PDB entry 4KA2 | X-ray diffraction, 1.79 A resolution | chains A and R

Chain A:
Molecule: HIV-1 YU2 gp120
From: Human immunodeficiency virus 1
Chain sequence (376 residues; each row starts with the number of its first residue; note: 97 numbers in that range are skipped by the numbering (no residue carries them; nothing is unmodelled there)):
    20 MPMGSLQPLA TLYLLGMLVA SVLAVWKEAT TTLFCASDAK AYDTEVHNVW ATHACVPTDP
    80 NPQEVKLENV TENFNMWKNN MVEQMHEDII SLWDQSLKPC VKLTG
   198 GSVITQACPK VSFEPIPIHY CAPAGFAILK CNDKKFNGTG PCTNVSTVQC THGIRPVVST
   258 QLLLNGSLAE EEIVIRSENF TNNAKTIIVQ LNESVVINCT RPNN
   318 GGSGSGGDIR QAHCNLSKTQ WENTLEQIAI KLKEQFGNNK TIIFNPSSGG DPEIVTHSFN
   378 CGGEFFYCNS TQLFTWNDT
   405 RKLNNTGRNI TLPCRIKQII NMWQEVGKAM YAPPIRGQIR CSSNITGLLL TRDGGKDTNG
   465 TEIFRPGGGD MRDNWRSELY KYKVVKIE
Unresolved in the structure: 20-43, 318-323, 405-410, 460-462
Disulfide bonds: Cys54-Cys74, Cys119-Cys205, Cys218-Cys247, Cys228-Cys239, Cys296-Cys331, Cys378-Cys445, Cys385-Cys418
Covalent attachments: N-acetylglucosamine (NAG) linked to Asn234, Asn241, Asn262, Asn276, Asn289, Asn295, Asn386, Asn448

Chain R:
Molecule: M48U12
Chain sequence (28 residues; row label = number of the first residue in the row):
     1 XNLHFCQLRC KSLGLLGRCA PTFCACVX
Modified positions: MPT (beta-mercaptopropionic acid) at position 1, NH2 (amino group) at position 28; Pro21 (D-proline; DPR); Phe23 (4-[(cyclohexylmethyl)amino]-L-phenylalanine; U3X)
Disulfide bonds: Cys6-Cys24, Cys10-Cys26
Covalent attachments: covalent link MPT_1-Cys19

Interface between chain A and chain R:
Pairs across the interface (36):
  Val255(A) with Phe23(R)
  Ala281(A) with Arg18(R)
  Ser365(A) with Leu13(R); Leu15(R); NH2_28(R)
  Gly366(A) with Ala25(R); Cys26(R), hydrogen bond (backbone-backbone)
  Gly367(A) with Arg9(R), hydrogen bond (backbone-side chain); Cys24(R); Cys26(R)
  Asp368(A) with Arg9(R), salt bridge; Phe23(R); Cys24(R), hydrogen bond (side chain-backbone)
  Glu370(A) with Phe23(R)
  Ile371(A) with Phe23(R); Cys24(R)
  Ser375(A) with Phe23(R)
  Phe376(A) with Phe23(R)
  Phe382(A) with Phe23(R)
  Tyr384(A) with Phe23(R)
  Ile424(A) with Phe23(R)
  Asn425(A) with Phe23(R)
  Met426(A) with Thr22(R), hydrogen bond (backbone-side chain); Phe23(R)
  Trp427(A) with Thr22(R); Phe23(R)
  Glu429(A) with Thr22(R)
  Val430(A) with MPT_1(R); Asn2(R); Thr22(R)
  Gly472(A) with Ala20(R)
  Gly473(A) with Ala20(R); Phe23(R)
  Asp474(A) with Ala20(R); Pro21(R)
  Met475(A) with Phe23(R)
Interface residues without a listed pair, chain A (28 interface residues in all): Thr257, Asn280, Asn377, Gln428, Thr455, Arg476
The authors on this interface:
  - interface residues, chain A: Val255(A), Phe382(A), Ile424(A)

Summary:
28 residues of chain A face 14 of chain R across their interface, with 4 hydrogen bonds and 1 salt bridge.
Polar pairs include Asp368(A)-Arg9(R), Gly367(A)-Arg9(R) and Asp368(A)-Cys24(R). N-acetylglucosamine is
covalently linked to Asn234(A), Asn241(A), Asn262(A), Asn276(A), Asn289(A) and Asn295(A) and 2 more. From the
paper: interface residues Val255(A), Phe382(A) and Ile424(A).
Chain A is HIV-1 YU2 gp120 (Human immunodeficiency virus 1) and chain R is M48U12; the structure, Crystal
structure of CD4-mimetic miniprotein M48U12 in complex with HIV-1 YU2 gp120, was determined by X-ray
diffraction.
